PDB entry 7WAF | electron microscopy, 2.52 A resolution | chains A and C of the 8 polymer chains in the assembly

== Chain A (and C) ==
Protein: Cyanophycin synthase
From: Trichodesmium erythraeum IMS101
Notes: EC 6.3.2.29, 6.3.2.30; chain C of this document is another copy of the same molecule, construct and numbering; everything in this record applies to it too
Reference sequence: Q113V7 (Q113V7_TRIEI); residues 1-902 here = UniProt positions 1-902
Amino-acid sequence (910 residues; row label = number of the first residue in the row):
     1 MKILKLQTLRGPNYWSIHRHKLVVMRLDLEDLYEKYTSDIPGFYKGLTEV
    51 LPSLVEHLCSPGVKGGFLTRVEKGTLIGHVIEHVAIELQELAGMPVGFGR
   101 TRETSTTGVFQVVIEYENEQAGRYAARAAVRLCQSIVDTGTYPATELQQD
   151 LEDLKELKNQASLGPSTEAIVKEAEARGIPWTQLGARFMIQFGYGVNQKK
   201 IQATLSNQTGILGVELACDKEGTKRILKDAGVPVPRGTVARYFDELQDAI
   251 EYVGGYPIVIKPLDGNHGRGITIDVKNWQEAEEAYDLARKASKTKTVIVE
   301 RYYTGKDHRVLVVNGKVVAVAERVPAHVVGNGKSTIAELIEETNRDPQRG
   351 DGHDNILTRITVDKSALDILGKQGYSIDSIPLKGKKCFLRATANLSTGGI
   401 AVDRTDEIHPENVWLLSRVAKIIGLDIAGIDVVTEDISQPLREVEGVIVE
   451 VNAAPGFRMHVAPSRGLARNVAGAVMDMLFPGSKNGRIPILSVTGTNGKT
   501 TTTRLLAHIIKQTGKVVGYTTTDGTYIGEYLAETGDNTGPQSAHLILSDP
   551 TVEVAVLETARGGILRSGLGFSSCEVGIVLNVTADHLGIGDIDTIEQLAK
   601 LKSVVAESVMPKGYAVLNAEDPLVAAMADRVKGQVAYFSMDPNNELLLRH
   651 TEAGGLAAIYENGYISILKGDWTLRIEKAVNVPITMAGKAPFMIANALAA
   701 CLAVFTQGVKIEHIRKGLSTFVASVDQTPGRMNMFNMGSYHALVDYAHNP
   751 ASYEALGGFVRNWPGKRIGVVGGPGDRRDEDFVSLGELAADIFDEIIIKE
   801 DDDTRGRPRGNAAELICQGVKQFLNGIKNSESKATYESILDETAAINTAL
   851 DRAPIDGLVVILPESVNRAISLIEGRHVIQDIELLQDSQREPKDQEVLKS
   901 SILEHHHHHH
Unresolved in the structure: 878-910 (chain C: 725-910)
Sequence notes: expression tag (903-910)
Ion coordination: Mg2+ site 1: D431, E450; Mg2+ site 2: E450, N452 (together with ATP-gamma-S); Mg2+ site 3: T500, T522, E558 (together with ATP-gamma-S)
Ligand contacts:
  - ATP-gamma-S (AGS; phosphothiophosphoric acid-adenylate ester), molecule 1: K220, P235, V259, K261, N266, H267, G268, I271, I273, E300, R301, Y302, Y303, D307, N394, V433, V449, E450
  - ATP-gamma-S (AGS), molecule 2: T496, N497, G498, K499, T500, T501, T522, E558, N581, F692, M693, N696, R731, M732, D745, Y746, A747, H748, A751, S752, A755
  - arginine (ARG), molecule 1: G164, P165, S166, T167, F188, A203, H353
  - arginine (ARG), molecule 2: Q202, L205, V214, C218, A453, A454
Reported in the primary citation:
  - mutagenesis - E215A, H267A, R323A, N394A, R458A, K499A: decreased catalytic activity
  - mutagenesis - R309A: abolished catalytic activity
  - catalytic residues: H267, R309, G456 (proposed by the authors, not directly observed)

== How chain A and chain C interact ==
Residue-residue contacts - 63 pairs, chain A then chain C:
  G185(A) with R225(C), hydrogen bond (backbone-side chain)
  A186(A) with L216(C), hydrophobic; G222(C); R225(C); I226(C), hydrophobic
  R187(A) with E215(C), salt bridge; L216(C); D219(C), salt bridge
  M189(A) with L212(C), hydrophobic
  K200(A) with L212(C); I422(C), hydrogen bond (side chain-backbone)
  Q202(A) with L212(C)
  S206(A) with L212(C)
  N207(A) with G210(C); L212(C)
  T209(A) with T209(C); G210(C); I211(C), hydrogen bond (backbone-backbone)
  G210(A) with T209(C)
  I211(A) with L205(C), hydrophobic; T209(C), hydrogen bond (backbone-backbone); I211(C), hydrophobic
  L212(A) with M189(C), hydrophobic; K200(C); Q202(C); L205(C); S206(C); N207(C)
  E215(A) with R187(C), salt bridge; Q202(C)
  L216(A) with A186(C), hydrophobic; R187(C)
  D219(A) with R187(C), salt bridge
  G222(A) with A186(C)
  R225(A) with G185(C), hydrogen bond (side chain-backbone); A186(C)
  I226(A) with A186(C), hydrophobic
  D229(A) with L545(C)
  A230(A) with L545(C)
  G231(A) with A532(C); L545(C)
  E411(A) with Y530(C)
  W414(A) with I527(C); Y530(C), hydrophobic
  R418(A) with I527(C); D549(C), salt bridge
  K421(A) with P550(C); T551(C)
  I422(A) with K200(C), hydrogen bond (backbone-side chain); P550(C)
  I527(A) with W414(C); R418(C)
  Y530(A) with P410(C); E411(C); W414(C), hydrophobic
  A532(A) with G231(C)
  L545(A) with D229(C); A230(C); G231(C)
  D549(A) with R418(C), salt bridge
  P550(A) with K421(C); I422(C)
  T551(A) with K421(C)
Also at the interface, not in a pair above, chain A (39 interface residues in all): I201, L205, V214, P410, R442, L531
Also at the interface, not in a pair above, chain C (39 interface residues in all): I201, V214, R442, L531

== In short ==
Chain A and chain C each contribute 39 residues to their interface, with 6 hydrogen bonds and 6 salt bridges.
Polar pairs include R187(A)-E215(C), R187(A)-D219(C) and R418(A)-D549(C). The paper reports catalytic residues
H267(A), R309(A) and G456(A); E215A, H267A and R323A of chain A, among others, reduce catalytic activity; 7
substitutions were tested in all.
Chain A and chain C are both Cyanophycin synthase (Trichodesmium erythraeum IMS101); the structure,
Trichodesmium erythraeum cyanophycin synthetase 1 (TeCphA1) with ATPgammaS and 4x(beta-Asp-Arg), was
determined by electron microscopy (same publication as 7WAC, 7WAD and 7WAE).
